PDB entry 9MNA | electron microscopy, 3.77 A resolution | chains A and B of the 6 polymer chains in the assembly

Chain A (and B):
Protein: Transcription elongation factor, mitochondrial
From: Homo sapiens
Notes: chain B of this document is another copy of the same molecule, construct and numbering; everything in this record applies to it too
UniProtKB: Q96QE5 (TEFM_HUMAN); residue numbers follow UniProt; this construct covers 1-360
Sequence (360 residues; row label = number of the first residue in the row):
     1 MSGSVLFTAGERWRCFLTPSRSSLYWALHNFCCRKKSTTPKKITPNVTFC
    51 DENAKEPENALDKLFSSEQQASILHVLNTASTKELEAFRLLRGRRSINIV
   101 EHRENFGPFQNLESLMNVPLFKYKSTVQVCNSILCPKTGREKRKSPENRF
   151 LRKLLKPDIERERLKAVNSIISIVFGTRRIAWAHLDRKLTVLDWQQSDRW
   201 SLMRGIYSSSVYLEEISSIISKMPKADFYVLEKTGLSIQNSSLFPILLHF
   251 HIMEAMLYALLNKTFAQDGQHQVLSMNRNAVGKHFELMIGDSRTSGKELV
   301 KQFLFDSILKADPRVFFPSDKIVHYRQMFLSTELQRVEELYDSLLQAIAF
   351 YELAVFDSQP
Unresolved in the structure: 1-148, 306-312, 358-360 (chain B: 1-150, 306-312, 356-360)

Chain A / chain B interface:
Contacting residue pairs - 33 pairs, chain A then chain B:
  Tyr207(A) with Ile238(B), hydrophobic
  Ser209(A) with Glu254(B), hydrogen bond; Tyr258(B)
  Ser210(A) with Pro157(B); Tyr258(B), hydrogen bond
  Leu213(A) with Tyr258(B); Ala259(B), hydrophobic; Phe265(B), hydrophobic
  Ser217(A) with Phe265(B)
  Ile238(A) with Leu248(B), hydrophobic
  Phe244(A) with Phe244(B), hydrophobic; Leu247(B), hydrophobic; Leu248(B), hydrophobic
  Leu248(A) with Leu248(B), hydrophobic
  His251(A) with Leu248(B); Ile252(B)
  Ile252(A) with His251(B); Ile252(B); Ala255(B), hydrophobic
  Ala255(A) with Ile252(B), hydrophobic; Met256(B)
  Met256(A) with Ala255(B); Ala259(B), hydrophobic
  Tyr258(A) with Ser209(B); Ser210(B); Leu213(B), hydrophobic
  Ala259(A) with Ala259(B), hydrophobic; Leu260(B), hydrophobic
  Leu260(A) with Ala259(B), hydrophobic
  Phe265(A) with Leu213(B), hydrophobic; Ser217(B)
  His271(A) with Ser210(B), hydrogen bond; Glu214(B), salt bridge
Interface residues without a listed pair, chain A (19 interface residues in all): Glu214, Glu254
Interface residues without a listed pair, chain B (21 interface residues in all): Lys233, Pro245

Summary:
19 residues of chain A and 21 residues of chain B are in contact; the contacts include 3 hydrogen bonds and 1
salt bridge. Polar contacts include His271(A)-Glu214(B), Ser209(A)-Glu254(B) and Ser210(A)-Tyr258(B).
Chain A and chain B are both Transcription elongation factor, mitochondrial (Homo sapiens); the structure,
Structure of the human mitochondrial promoter-initiated transcription elongation complex with TEFM, pEC9-TEFM,
was determined by electron microscopy, deposited together with 9MN4, 9MN5, 9MN6, 9MN7, 9MN8 and 9MN9.
